Entry 4QWL (X-ray diffraction, 2.60 A resolution); this record covers chains R and S of the 28 polymer chains in the assembly.

Chain R:
Molecule: Proteasome subunit alpha type-5
From: Saccharomyces cerevisiae
UniProtKB: P32379 (PSA5_YEAST); residues -7 to 252 here correspond to UniProt positions 1-260 (UniProt number = residue number + 8)
Amino-acid sequence (260 residues; numbered -7 to 252; the number before each row is that of its first residue; numbers below 1 keep their minus sign (Met-7 is residue -7)):
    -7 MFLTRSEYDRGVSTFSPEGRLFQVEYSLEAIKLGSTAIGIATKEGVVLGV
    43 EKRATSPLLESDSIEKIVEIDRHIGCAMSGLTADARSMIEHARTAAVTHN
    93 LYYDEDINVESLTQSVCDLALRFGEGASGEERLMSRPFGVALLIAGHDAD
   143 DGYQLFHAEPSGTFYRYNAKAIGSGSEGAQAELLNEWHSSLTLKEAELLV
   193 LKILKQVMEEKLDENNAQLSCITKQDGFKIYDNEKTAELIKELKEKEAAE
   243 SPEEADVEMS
Disordered / not traced: -7 to 0, 118-124, 243-252

Chain S:
Molecule: Proteasome subunit alpha type-6
From: Saccharomyces cerevisiae
UniProtKB: P40302 (PSA6_YEAST); residues 0-233 here correspond to UniProt positions 1-234 (UniProt number = residue number + 1)
Amino-acid sequence (234 residues; row label = number of the first residue in the row; numbering starts at 0):
     0 MFRNNYDGDTVTFSPTGRLFQVEYALEAIKQGSVTVGLRSNTHAVLVALK
    50 RNADELSSYQKKIIKCDEHMGLSLAGLAPDARVLSNYLRQQCNYSSLVFN
   100 RKLAVERAGHLLCDKAQKNTQSYGGRPYGVGLLIIGYDKSGAHLLEFQPS
   150 GNVTELYGTAIGARSQGAKTYLERTLDTFIKIDGNPDELIKAGVEAISQS
   200 LRDESLTVDNLSIAIVGKDTPFTIYDGEAVAKYI
Disordered / not traced: 0-2

Chain R / chain S interface:
Contacting residue pairs - 41 pairs, chain R then chain S:
  Ser5(R) with Arg125(S)
  Thr6(R) with Gly7(S); Gln20(S)
  Phe7(R) with Gln20(S), hydrogen bond (backbone-side chain); Tyr23(S); Leu76(S), hydrophobic; Arg125(S); Pro126(S)
  Ser8(R) with Tyr23(S)
  Pro9(R) with Tyr23(S), hydrophobic; Glu26(S)
  Glu10(R) with Glu26(S)
  Gly11(R) with Tyr23(S); Ala27(S)
  Leu13(R) with Arg125(S)
  Gln106(R) with Arg81(S), hydrogen bond
  Asp110(R) with Arg81(S), salt bridge
  Leu113(R) with Pro78(S), hydrophobic; Arg125(S)
  Ser153(R) with Pro78(S)
  Gly154(R) with Pro78(S)
  Thr155(R) with Gln59(S); Pro78(S)
  Phe156(R) with Gln59(S)
  Tyr157(R) with Arg50(S); Ala52(S); Ser57(S); Gln59(S)
  Arg158(R) with Ser56(S); Ser57(S), hydrogen bond (backbone-backbone)
  Tyr159(R) with Ala52(S); Asp53(S); Leu55(S); Ser56(S)
  Asn160(R) with Leu55(S), hydrogen bond (backbone-backbone)
  Ala161(R) with Leu55(S)
  Gln172(R) with Asp53(S), hydrogen bond; Leu55(S)
  Leu175(R) with Leu55(S)
  Leu176(R) with Glu54(S); Leu55(S)
Interface residues without a listed pair, chain R (26 interface residues in all): Arg2, Glu117, Trp179
Interface residues without a listed pair, chain S (26 interface residues in all): Asp6, Ala24, Gln30, Asn51, Asp79, Tyr122, Gly123, Gly128

Overview:
The chain R/chain S interface involves 26 residues from each chain, with 5 hydrogen bonds and 1 salt bridge.
Polar contacts include Asp110(R)-Arg81(S), Phe7(R)-Gln20(S) and Gln106(R)-Arg81(S).
Here chain R is Proteasome subunit alpha type-5 and chain S is Proteasome subunit alpha type-6, both from
Saccharomyces cerevisiae. Entry 4QWL (yCP beta5-A50V mutant in complex with carfilzomib) was determined by
X-ray diffraction, deposited together with 4QUX, 4QUY, 4QV0, 4QV1, 4QV3, 4QV4 and 42 further entries.
